1KS8 - chain A; structure by X-ray diffraction, 1.40 A resolution.

[Chain A]
Protein: Endo-b-1,4-glucanase
From: Nasutitermes takasagoensis
Notes: EC 3.2.1.4; fragment: Catalytic domain
UniProt: O77044 (O77044_9NEOP); residues 1-433 here correspond to UniProt positions 16-448 (UniProt number = residue number + 15)
Amino-acid sequence (433 residues; numbered 1 to 433; the number before each row is that of its first residue):
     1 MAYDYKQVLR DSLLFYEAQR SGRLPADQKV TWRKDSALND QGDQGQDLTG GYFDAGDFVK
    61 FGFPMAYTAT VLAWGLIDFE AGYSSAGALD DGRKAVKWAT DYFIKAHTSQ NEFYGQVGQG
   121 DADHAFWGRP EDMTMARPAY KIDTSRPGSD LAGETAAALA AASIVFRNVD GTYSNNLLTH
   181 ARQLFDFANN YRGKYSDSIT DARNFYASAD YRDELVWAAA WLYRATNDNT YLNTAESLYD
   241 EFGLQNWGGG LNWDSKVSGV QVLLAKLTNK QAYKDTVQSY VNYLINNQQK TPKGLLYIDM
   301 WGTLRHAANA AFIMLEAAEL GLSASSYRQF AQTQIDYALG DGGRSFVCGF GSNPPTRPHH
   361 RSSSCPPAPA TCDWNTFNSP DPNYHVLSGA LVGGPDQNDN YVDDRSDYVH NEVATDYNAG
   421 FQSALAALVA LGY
Construct notes: cloning artifact (1)
Cystine bridges: Cys365-Cys372

[Summary]
Chain A is Endo-b-1,4-glucanase (Nasutitermes takasagoensis); the structure, The structure of Endoglucanase
from termite, Nasutitermes takasagoensis, at pH 2.5, was determined by X-ray diffraction, deposited together
with 1KSC and 1KSD.
